PDB entry 1L0B | X-ray diffraction, 2.30 A resolution | chain A

== Chain A ==
Name: BRCA1
Source organism: Rattus norvegicus
Notes: fragment: tandem-BRCT region
UniProtKB: O54952 (BRCA1_RAT); residue numbers follow UniProt; this construct covers 1589-1817
Amino-acid sequence (229 residues; each row starts with the number of its first residue):
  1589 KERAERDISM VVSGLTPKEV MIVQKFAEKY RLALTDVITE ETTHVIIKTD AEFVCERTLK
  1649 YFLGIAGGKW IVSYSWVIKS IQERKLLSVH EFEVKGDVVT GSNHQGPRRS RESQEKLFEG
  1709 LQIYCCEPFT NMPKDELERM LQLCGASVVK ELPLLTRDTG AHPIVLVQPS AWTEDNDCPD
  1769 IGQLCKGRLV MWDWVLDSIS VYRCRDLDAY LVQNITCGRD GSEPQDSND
Not modelled in the structure: 1589-1590, 1703-1704, 1757-1775, 1802-1817
What the authors report for this chain:
  - mutagenesis - E1640K, F1641L, V1642L, H1692D: decreased binding to BACH1
  - conformationally variable residues (order/disorder transition): Pro1757 to Gly1775

== Overview ==
The paper reports that E1640K, F1641L and V1642L, among others, reduce binding to BACH1; conformational
variability at Pro1757.
Chain A is BRCA1 (Rattus norvegicus); the structure, Crystal Structure of rat Brca1 tandem-BRCT region, was
determined by X-ray diffraction.
